8AAG - chains I and D of the 11 polymer chains in the assembly; structure by electron microscopy, 10.00 A resolution (very low resolution: no residue pairs are listed; an interface is given only as per-side residue counts).

Chain I:
Molecule: DNA/RNA
Source organism: synthetic construct
Sequence (198 nucleotides; numbered -99 to 98; the number before each row is that of its first residue; numbers below 1 keep their minus sign (DA-99 is residue -99)):
   -99 AACTACGTAATATTGGCCAGCTAGGATATCACAATCCCGGTGCCGAGGCC
   -49 GCTCAATTGGTCGTAGACAGCTCTAGCACCGCTTAAACGCACGTACGGAA
     1 TCCGTACGTGCGTTTAAGCGGTGCTAGAGCTGTCTACGACCAATTGAGCG
    51 GCCTCGGCACCGGGATTGTGATATCCTAGCTGGCCAATATTACGTAGT
Disordered / not traced: -99 to -93, 93-98

Chain D:
Protein: Histone H2B type 1-C/E/F/G/I
Source organism: Homo sapiens
Amino-acid sequence (122 residues; row label = number of the first residue in the row):
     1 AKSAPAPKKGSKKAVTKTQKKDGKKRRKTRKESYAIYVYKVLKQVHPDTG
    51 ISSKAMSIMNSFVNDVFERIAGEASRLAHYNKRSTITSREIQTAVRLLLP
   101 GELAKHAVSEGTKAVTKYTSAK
Disordered / not traced: 1-26, 122

Chain I / chain D interface:
At this resolution (10 A) residue pairs are not listed: 8 residues of chain I and 11 of chain D lie at the interface.

Summary:
8 residues of chain I face 11 of chain D across their interface.
Here chain I is DNA/RNA (synthetic construct) and chain D is Histone H2B type 1-C/E/F/G/I (Homo sapiens).
Entry 8AAG (H1-bound palindromic nucleosome, state 1) was determined by electron microscopy.
